Entry 4TMY (X-ray diffraction, 2.80 A resolution); this record covers chain B.

[Chain B]
Molecule: Chey protein
Organism: Thermotoga maritima
Reference sequence: Q56312 (CHEY_THEMA); residues 1-120 here = UniProt positions 1-120
Sequence (120 residues; each row starts with the number of its first residue):
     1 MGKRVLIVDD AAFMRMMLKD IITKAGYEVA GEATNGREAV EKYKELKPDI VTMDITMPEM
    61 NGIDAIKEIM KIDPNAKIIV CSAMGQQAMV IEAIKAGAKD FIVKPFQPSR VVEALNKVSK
Not modelled in the structure: 1, 120
Bound ions: Mg2+: Asp-10, Asp-54, Thr-56
UniProt features mapped onto this chain:
  - binding site (Mg(2+)): Asp-9, Asp-10, Asp-54, Thr-56
  - modified residue: Asp-54 (4-aspartylphosphate)

[In short]
Asp-10, Asp-54 and Thr-56 coordinate Mg2+. From UniProt: 4 Mg2+-binding residues.
Chain B is Chey protein (Thermotoga maritima); the structure, Chey from thermotoga maritima (Mg-IV), was
determined by X-ray diffraction together with 2TMY, 3TMY and 1TMY from the same study.
